Entry 8JT1 (X-ray diffraction, 2.00 A resolution); this record covers chains A and E of the 4 polymer chains in the assembly.

# Chain A
Name: Microbial collagenase
Source organism: Grimontia hollisae
Notes: EC 3.4.24.3
Reference sequence: F7IZI6 (F7IZI6_GRIHO); numbering as in UniProt (aligned over 88-646)
Chain sequence (559 residues; numbered 88 to 646; the number before each row is that of its first residue):
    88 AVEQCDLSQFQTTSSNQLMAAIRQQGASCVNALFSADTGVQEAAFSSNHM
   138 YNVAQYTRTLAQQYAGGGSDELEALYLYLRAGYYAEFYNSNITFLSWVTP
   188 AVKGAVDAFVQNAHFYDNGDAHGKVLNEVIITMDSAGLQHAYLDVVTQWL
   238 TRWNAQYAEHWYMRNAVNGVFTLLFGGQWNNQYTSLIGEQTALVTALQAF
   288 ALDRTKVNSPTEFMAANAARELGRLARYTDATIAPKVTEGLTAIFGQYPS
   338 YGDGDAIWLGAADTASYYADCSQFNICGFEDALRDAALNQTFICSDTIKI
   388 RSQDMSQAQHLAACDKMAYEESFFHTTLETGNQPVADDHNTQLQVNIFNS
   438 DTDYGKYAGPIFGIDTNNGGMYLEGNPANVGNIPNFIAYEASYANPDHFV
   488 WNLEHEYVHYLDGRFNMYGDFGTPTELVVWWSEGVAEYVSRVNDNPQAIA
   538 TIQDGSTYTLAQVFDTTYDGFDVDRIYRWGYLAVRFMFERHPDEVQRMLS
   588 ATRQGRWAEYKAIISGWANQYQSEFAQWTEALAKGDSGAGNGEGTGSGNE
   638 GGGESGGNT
Unresolved in the structure: 88-90, 623-646
Disulfides: Cys-92/Cys-116, Cys-358/Cys-364, Cys-381/Cys-401
Metal / ion sites: Ca2+ site 1: Glu-173, Asn-176, Ile-179; Ca2+ site 2: Asp-391, Asn-436, Glu-477; Ca2+ site 3: Glu-461, Gly-500, Met-504, Gly-506; Zn2+: His-492, His-496, Glu-520 (shared with 1 residue of chain C); Ca2+ site 4: Thr-538, Asp-541, Ser-543

# Chain E
Name: 6-residue peptide
Chain sequence (6 residues; row label = number of the first residue in the row):
     1 GPPGPP
Modified / non-standard residues: Pro-3 (4-hydroxyproline; HYP); Pro-6 (4-hydroxyproline; HYP)

# Interface between chain A and chain E
Pairs across the interface (22):
  Asn-118(A) / Pro-5(E)
  Asn-118(A) / Pro-6(E)
  Phe-121(A) / Pro-3(E)
  Phe-121(A) / Gly-4(E)
  Phe-121(A) / Pro-5(E)
  Leu-164(A) / Pro-6(E)
  Arg-167(A) / Pro-3(E)  hydrogen bond (side chain-backbone)
  Arg-167(A) / Gly-4(E)  hydrogen bond (side chain-backbone)
  Arg-167(A) / Pro-5(E)
  Arg-167(A) / Pro-6(E)
  Tyr-170(A) / Pro-2(E)
  Tyr-171(A) / Pro-2(E)
  Tyr-171(A) / Pro-3(E)
  Tyr-171(A) / Gly-4(E)
  Phe-174(A) / Gly-1(E)
  Phe-174(A) / Pro-2(E)
  Tyr-175(A) / Gly-1(E)
  Glu-215(A) / Pro-6(E)
  Ile-218(A) / Pro-3(E)
  Asp-221(A) / Pro-3(E)
  Ser-222(A) / Pro-3(E)
  Thr-259(A) / Pro-3(E)
Other interface residues (no listed pair), chain A (14 interface residues in all): Asn-214

# Overview
14 residues of chain A face 6 of chain E across their interface, with 2 hydrogen bonds. Polar contacts include
Arg-167(A)/Pro-3(E) and Arg-167(A)/Gly-4(E). Glu-173(A), Asn-176(A) and Ile-179(A) coordinate Ca2+ site 1. The
Ca2+ site 2 is built by Asp-391(A), Asn-436(A) and Glu-477(A).
Here chain A is Microbial collagenase (Grimontia hollisae) and chain E is a 6-residue peptide. Entry 8JT1
(Collagenase from grimontia (vibrio) hollisae 1706B complexed with gly-pro-hyp-gly-pro-hyp) was determined by
X-ray diffraction.
